PDB entry 8YZ5 | electron microscopy, 3.93 A resolution | chains I and J of the 7 polymer chains in the assembly

Chain I:
Name: Fab heavy chain of JE-5C
Source organism: Homo sapiens
Notes: antibody fragment or engineered binder
Amino-acid sequence (119 residues; row label = number of the first residue in the row; a row labelled like 82A-82C holds insertion residues (82A, then the next letters in order)):
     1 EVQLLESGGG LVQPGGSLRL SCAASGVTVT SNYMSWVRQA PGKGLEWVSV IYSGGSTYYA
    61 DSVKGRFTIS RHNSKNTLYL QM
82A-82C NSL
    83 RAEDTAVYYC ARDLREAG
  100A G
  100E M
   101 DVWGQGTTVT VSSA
Not modelled in the structure: 114
Disulfides: Cys22-Cys92

Chain J:
Name: Fab light chain of JE-5C
Source organism: Homo sapiens
Notes: antibody fragment or engineered binder
Amino-acid sequence (107 residues; numbered 1 to 105 plus 2 insertion-coded residues; the number before each row is that of its first residue; a row labelled like 66A-66B holds insertion residues (66A, then the next letters in order)):
     1 DIVMTQSPSS LSASVGDRVT ITCQASQDIN NYLNWYQQKP GKAPKLLIYD ASNLETGVPS
    61 RFSGSG
66A-66B SG
    67 TDFTFTISSL QPEDIATYYC QQFDNLPWTF GQGTKVEIR
Disulfides: Cys23-Cys86

Chain I / chain J interface:
Pairs across the interface - 24 pairs, chain I then chain J:
  Gln39(I) - Gln38(J)  hydrogen bond
  Gly44(I) - Tyr85(J)
  Leu45(I) - Gln38(J)
  Leu45(I) - Pro44(J)  hydrophobic
  Leu45(I) - Phe96(J)
  Glu46(I) - Phe96(J)
  Trp47(I) - Leu92(J)  hydrophobic
  Trp47(I) - Trp94(J)
  Trp47(I) - Phe96(J)
  Tyr52(I) - Leu92(J)
  Arg97(I) - Phe89(J)
  Glu98(I) - Asn31(J)
  Glu98(I) - Tyr32(J)
  Gly100A(I) - Asn34(J)
  Gly100A(I) - Tyr36(J)  hydrogen bond (backbone-side chain)
  Gly100A(I) - Leu46(J)
  Met100E(I) - Tyr36(J)  hydrogen bond (backbone-side chain)
  Met100E(I) - Leu46(J)
  Asp101(I) - Pro44(J)
  Asp101(I) - Lys45(J)
  Asp101(I) - Leu46(J)  hydrogen bond (side chain-backbone)
  Asp101(I) - Glu55(J)
  Trp103(I) - Ala43(J)  hydrophobic
  Trp103(I) - Pro44(J)
Also at the interface, not in a pair above, chain I (15 interface residues in all): Lys43, Val50, Gly100

Overview:
The chain I/chain J interface involves 15 residues from each chain, with 4 hydrogen bonds. Polar contacts
include Gln39(I)-Gln38(J), Met100E(I)-Tyr36(J) and Gly100A(I)-Tyr36(J).
Chain I is Fab heavy chain of JE-5C and chain J is Fab light chain of JE-5C, both from Homo sapiens; the
structure, SARS-CoV-2 Delta Spike in complex with Fab of JE-5C, was determined by electron microscopy together
with 8X0X, 8X0Y, 8YRO and 8YRP from the same study.
